PDB entry 6SDY | solution NMR | chains A and B

== Chain A ==
Protein: Double-stranded RNA-binding protein Staufen homolog 1
Organism: Homo sapiens
UniProtKB: O95793 (STAU1_HUMAN); residues 205-274 here correspond to UniProt positions 286-355 (UniProt number = residue number + 81)
Sequence (74 residues; row label = number of the first residue in the row):
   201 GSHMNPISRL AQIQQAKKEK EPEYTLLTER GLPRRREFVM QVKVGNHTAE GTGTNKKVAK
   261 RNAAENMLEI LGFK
Sequence notes: expression tag (201-204)
Reported in the primary citation:
  - binding site for hARF1 SBS dsRNA (chain B): Asn-205, Ile-207, Ser-208, Ala-211, Gln-212, Gln-215, Lys-218, Lys-220, Glu-221, Arg-234, Arg-235, Arg-236, Lys-256, Lys-257, Lys-260, Arg-261
  - contacts within the chain: Tyr-224/Lys-260 (hydrophobic contact)
  - mutagenesis - S208A/Q212A/Q215A (5.2-fold), S208A (1.6-fold), Q212A/Q215A (1.6-fold), R234A/R236A (1.5-fold): decreased binding to hARF1 SBS dsRNA (chain B)
  - mutagenesis - R209A, Q212A/Q215A (0.9-fold): unchanged binding to hARF1 SBS dsRNA (chain B)

== Chain B ==
Molecule: hARF1 SBS dsRNA
Organism: Homo sapiens
Sequence (34 nucleotides; each row starts with the number of its first residue):
     1 GGCAGAAGCU GCCUCUUCGG AGGCAGUUUC UGCC

== Chain A / chain B interface ==
Pairs across the interface (39):
  Met-204(A) / C30(B)  sugar contact
  Asn-205(A) / A7(B)  sugar contact
  Asn-205(A) / G8(B)  sugar contact
  Ile-207(A) / A6(B)  sugar contact
  Ile-207(A) / A7(B)  sugar contact
  Ser-208(A) / A6(B)  sugar contact
  Ser-208(A) / C30(B)  base contact
  Ala-211(A) / G5(B)  sugar contact
  Ala-211(A) / A6(B)  sugar contact
  Gln-212(A) / C30(B)  sugar contact
  Gln-212(A) / U31(B)  sugar contact
  Gln-215(A) / G5(B)  base contact
  Gln-215(A) / U31(B)  sugar contact
  Gln-215(A) / G32(B)  sugar contact
  Lys-218(A) / C33(B)  phosphate contact
  Lys-220(A) / A4(B)  sugar contact
  Glu-221(A) / G5(B)  sugar contact
  Arg-234(A) / U17(B)  phosphate contact
  Arg-234(A) / C18(B)  phosphate contact
  Arg-234(A) / G19(B)  sugar contact
  Arg-235(A) / G19(B)  sugar contact
  Arg-236(A) / G19(B)  base contact
  Arg-236(A) / G20(B)  sugar contact
  Arg-236(A) / A21(B)  sugar contact
  Glu-237(A) / A21(B)  phosphate contact
  Phe-238(A) / G22(B)  phosphate contact
  Phe-238(A) / G23(B)  phosphate contact
  Gly-253(A) / A21(B)  phosphate contact
  Thr-254(A) / A21(B)  phosphate contact
  Thr-254(A) / G22(B)  base contact
  Asn-255(A) / G23(B)  phosphate contact
  Asn-255(A) / C24(B)  phosphate contact
  Lys-256(A) / G23(B)  phosphate contact
  Lys-256(A) / C24(B)  phosphate contact
  Lys-257(A) / C24(B)  phosphate contact
  Lys-257(A) / A25(B)  phosphate contact
  Lys-260(A) / A6(B)  phosphate contact
  Arg-261(A) / A7(B)  phosphate contact
  Arg-261(A) / G8(B)  phosphate contact
Interface residues without a listed pair, chain A (23 interface residues in all): Tyr-224
Interface residues without a listed pair, chain B (19 interface residues in all): U29

== Overview ==
The interface between chain A and chain B involves 23 residues on one side and 19 on the other. From the
paper: a binding site for hARF1 SBS dsRNA (chain B) at Asn-205(A), Ile-207(A) and Ser-208(A) among others;
S208A/Q212A/Q215A, S208A and Q212A/Q215A of chain A, among others, reduce binding to hARF1 SBS dsRNA (chain
B); 5 substitutions were tested in all.
Here chain A is Double-stranded RNA-binding protein Staufen homolog 1 and chain B is hARF1 SBS dsRNA, both
from Homo sapiens. Entry 6SDY (Solution structure of Staufen1 dsRBD4 - hARF1 SBS dsRNA complex) was determined
by solution NMR (same publication as 6SDW).
